Entry 6DI2 (X-ray diffraction, 1.32 A resolution); this record covers chain A.

[Chain A]
Protein: DNA primase large subunit
Source organism: Saccharomyces cerevisiae (strain JAY291)
Notes: EC 2.7.7.-
Reference sequence: C7GP29 (C7GP29_YEAS2); residues 316-512 here = UniProt positions 316-512
Chain sequence (201 residues; each row starts with the number of its first residue):
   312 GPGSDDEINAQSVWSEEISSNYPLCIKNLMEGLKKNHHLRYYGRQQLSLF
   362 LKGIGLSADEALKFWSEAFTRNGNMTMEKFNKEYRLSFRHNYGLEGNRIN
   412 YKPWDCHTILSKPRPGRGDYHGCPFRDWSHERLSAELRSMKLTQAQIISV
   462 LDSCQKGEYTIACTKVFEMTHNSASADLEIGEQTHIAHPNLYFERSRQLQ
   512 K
Disordered / not traced: 312-315, 483-496
Differences from the reference sequence: expression tag (312-315); engineered mutation L397 (Tyr in C7GP29)
Bound ions: 4Fe-4S cluster Fe: C336, C417, C434, C474
Residues lining bound ligands: 4Fe-4S cluster (SF4): P334, L335, C336, C417, I420, G433, C434, P435, F436, Y470, T471, C474, H499, P500

[In short]
Chain A binds 4Fe-4S cluster. C336, C417, C434 and C474 coordinate a 4Fe-4S cluster Fe ion.
Chain A is DNA primase large subunit (Saccharomyces cerevisiae (strain JAY291)); the structure, Crystal
structure of eukaryotic DNA primase large subunit iron-sulfur cluster domain Y397L mutant, was determined by
X-ray diffraction together with 6DI6, 6DTV, 6DTZ and 6DU0 from the same study.
